PDB entry 5N7F | X-ray diffraction, 2.30 A resolution | chains A and C

# Chain A
Protein: Membrane-associated guanylate kinase, WW and PDZ domain-containing protein 1, Annexin A2
Source organism: Homo sapiens
Reference sequence: chimeric construct of Q96QZ7, P07355: residues 454-558 from Q96QZ7 (MAGI1_HUMAN), isoform Q96QZ7-5 positions 454-558 (same numbers); residues 561-878 from P07355 positions 40-357 (UniProt number = residue number - 521)
Chain sequence (427 residues; each row starts with the number of its first residue):
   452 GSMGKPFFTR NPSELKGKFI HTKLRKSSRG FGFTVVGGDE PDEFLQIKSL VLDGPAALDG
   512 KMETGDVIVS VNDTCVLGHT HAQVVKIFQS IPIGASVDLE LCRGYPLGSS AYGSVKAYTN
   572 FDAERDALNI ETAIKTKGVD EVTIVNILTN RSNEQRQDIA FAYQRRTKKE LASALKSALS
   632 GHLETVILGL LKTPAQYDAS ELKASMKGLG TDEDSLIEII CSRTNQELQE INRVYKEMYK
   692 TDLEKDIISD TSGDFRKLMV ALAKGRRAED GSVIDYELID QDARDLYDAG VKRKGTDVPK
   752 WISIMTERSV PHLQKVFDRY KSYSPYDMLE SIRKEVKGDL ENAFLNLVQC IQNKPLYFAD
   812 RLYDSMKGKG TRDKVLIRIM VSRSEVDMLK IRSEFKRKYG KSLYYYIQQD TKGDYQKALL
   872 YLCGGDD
Unresolved in the structure: 452-455
Differences from the reference sequence: expression tag (452-453); conflict M454 (Gln in Q96QZ7), E605 (Ala84 in P07355); linker (559-560)
Ion coordination: Ca2+ site 1 near D524 (its only coordinating residue here); Ca2+ site 2: G589, V590, E592; Ca2+ site 3: G741, R744, G746, E786; Ca2+ site 4: S773 (shared with 4 residues of chain B); Ca2+ site 5 near D815 (its only coordinating residue here); Ca2+ site 6: M817, G819, G821, D861 (shared with 1 residue of chain B)
Reported in the primary citation:
  - conformationally variable residues (side-chain flip): K499

# Chain C
Protein: Ribosomal protein S6 kinase alpha-1
Source organism: Homo sapiens
Notes: EC 2.7.11.1
Reference sequence: Q15418 (KS6A1_HUMAN); numbering as in UniProt (aligned over 688-735)
Chain sequence (49 residues; each row starts with the number of its first residue):
   687 GSQDLQLVKG AMAATYSALN SSKPTPQLKP IESSILAQRR VRKLPSTTL
Unresolved in the structure: 687-729
Differences from the reference sequence: expression tag (687); conflict S688 (His in Q15418)
Modified residues: S732 (phosphoserine; SEP)
Swiss-Prot annotation at these positions:
  - modified residue: S732 (Phosphoserine)
Reported in the primary citation:
  - post-translational modification sites: S732, T733, T734
  - mutagenesis - L714E, K729A: decreased binding to ERK2
  - mutagenesis - K729A: unchanged binding to MAGI-1

# Chain A / chain C interface
Residue-residue contacts (22; chain A residue first):
  R480(A) with L735(C)
  G481(A) with L735(C)
  F482(A) with L735(C), hydrogen bond (backbone-backbone)
  G483(A) with L735(C), hydrogen bond (backbone-backbone)
  F484(A) with T734(C); L735(C), hydrogen bond (backbone-backbone)
  T485(A) with S732(C); T733(C); T734(C)
  V486(A) with P731(C); S732(C); T733(C), hydrogen bond (backbone-backbone); L735(C), hydrophobic
  V487(A) with P731(C)
  G488(A) with P731(C)
  D490(A) with P731(C)
  K499(A) with S732(C)
  H532(A) with P731(C); T733(C), hydrogen bond
  V536(A) with T733(C); L735(C), hydrophobic
  F539(A) with L735(C), hydrophobic
Interface residues without a listed pair, chain A (16 interface residues in all): S500, Q540
From the paper, about this interface:
  - specific contacts: K499(A)-S732(C)

# Summary
The interface between chain A and chain C involves 16 residues on one side and 5 on the other; the contacts
include 5 hydrogen bonds. Polar contacts include F482(A)-L735(C), H532(A)-T733(C) and G483(A)-L735(C). The
paper describes a contact between K499(A) and S732(C). The paper reports that L714E and K729A of chain C
reduce binding to ERK2; modification sites S732(C), T733(C) and T734(C).
Chain A is Membrane-associated guanylate kinase, WW and PDZ domain-containing protein 1, Annexin A2 and chain
C is Ribosomal protein S6 kinase alpha-1, both from Homo sapiens; the structure, MAGI-1 complexed with a pRSK1
peptide, was determined by X-ray diffraction together with 5N7D and 5N7G from the same study.
